PDB entry 2JA7 | X-ray diffraction, 3.80 A resolution | chains A and I of the 15 polymer chains in the assembly

# Chain A
Molecule: DNA-directed RNA polymerase II largest subunit
Source organism: Saccharomyces cerevisiae
Notes: EC 2.7.7.6
Reference sequence: P04050 (RPB1_YEAST); residues 1-1733 here = UniProt positions 1-1733
Amino-acid sequence (1733 residues; row label = number of the first residue in the row):
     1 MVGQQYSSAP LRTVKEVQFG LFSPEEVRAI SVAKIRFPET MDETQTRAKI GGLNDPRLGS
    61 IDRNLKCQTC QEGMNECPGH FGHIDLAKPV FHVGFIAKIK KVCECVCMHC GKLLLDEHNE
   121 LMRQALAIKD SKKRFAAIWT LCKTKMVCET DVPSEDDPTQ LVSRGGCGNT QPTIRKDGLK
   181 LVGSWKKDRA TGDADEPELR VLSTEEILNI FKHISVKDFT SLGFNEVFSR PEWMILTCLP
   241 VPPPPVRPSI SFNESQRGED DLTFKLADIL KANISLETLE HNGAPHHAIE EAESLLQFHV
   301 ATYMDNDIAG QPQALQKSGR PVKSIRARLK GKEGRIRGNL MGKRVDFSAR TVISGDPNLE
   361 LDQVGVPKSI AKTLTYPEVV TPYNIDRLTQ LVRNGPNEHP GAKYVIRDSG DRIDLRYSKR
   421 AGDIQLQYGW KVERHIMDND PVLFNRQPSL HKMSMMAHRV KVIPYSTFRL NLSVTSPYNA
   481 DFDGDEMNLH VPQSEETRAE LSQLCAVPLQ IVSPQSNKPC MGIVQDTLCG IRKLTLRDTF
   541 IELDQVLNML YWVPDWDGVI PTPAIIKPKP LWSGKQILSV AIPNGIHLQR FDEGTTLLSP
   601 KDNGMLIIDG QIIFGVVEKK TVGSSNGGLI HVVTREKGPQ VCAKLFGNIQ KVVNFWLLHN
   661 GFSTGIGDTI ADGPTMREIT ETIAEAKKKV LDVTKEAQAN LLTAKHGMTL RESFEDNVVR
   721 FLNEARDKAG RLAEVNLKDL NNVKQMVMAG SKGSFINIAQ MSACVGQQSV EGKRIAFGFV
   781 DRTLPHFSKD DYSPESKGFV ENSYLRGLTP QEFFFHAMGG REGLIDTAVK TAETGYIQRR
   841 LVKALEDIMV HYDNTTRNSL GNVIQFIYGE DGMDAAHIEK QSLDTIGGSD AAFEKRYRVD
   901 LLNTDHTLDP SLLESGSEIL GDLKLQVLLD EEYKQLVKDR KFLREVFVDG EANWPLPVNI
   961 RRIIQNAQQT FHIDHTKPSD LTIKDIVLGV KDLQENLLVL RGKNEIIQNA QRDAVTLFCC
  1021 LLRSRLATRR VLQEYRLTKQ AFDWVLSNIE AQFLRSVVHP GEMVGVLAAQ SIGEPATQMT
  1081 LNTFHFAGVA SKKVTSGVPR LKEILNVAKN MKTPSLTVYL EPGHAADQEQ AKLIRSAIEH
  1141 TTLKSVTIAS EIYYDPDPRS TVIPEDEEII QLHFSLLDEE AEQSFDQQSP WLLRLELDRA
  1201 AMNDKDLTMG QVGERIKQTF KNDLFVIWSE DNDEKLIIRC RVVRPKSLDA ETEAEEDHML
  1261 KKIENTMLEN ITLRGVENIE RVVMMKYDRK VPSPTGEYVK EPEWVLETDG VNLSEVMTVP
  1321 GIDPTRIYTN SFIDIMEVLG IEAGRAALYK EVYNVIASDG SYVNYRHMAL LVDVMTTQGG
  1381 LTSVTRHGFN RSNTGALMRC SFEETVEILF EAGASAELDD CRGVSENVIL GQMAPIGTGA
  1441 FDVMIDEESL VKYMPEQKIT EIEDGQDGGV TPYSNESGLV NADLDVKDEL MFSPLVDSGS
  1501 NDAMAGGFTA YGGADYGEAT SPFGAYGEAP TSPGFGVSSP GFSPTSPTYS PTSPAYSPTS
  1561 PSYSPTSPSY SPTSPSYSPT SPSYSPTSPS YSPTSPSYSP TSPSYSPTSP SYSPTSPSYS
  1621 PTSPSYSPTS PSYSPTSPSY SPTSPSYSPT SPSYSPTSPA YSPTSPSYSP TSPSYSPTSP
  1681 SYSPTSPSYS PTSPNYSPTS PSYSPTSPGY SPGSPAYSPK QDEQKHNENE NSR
Disordered / not traced: 1, 190-194, 1082-1091, 1177-1186, 1246-1253, 1456-1733
Ion coordination: Zn2+ site 1: Cys77, His80; Zn2+ site 2 near Cys110 (its only coordinating residue here); Mg2+: Asp481 (shared with 1 residue of chain 3)
UniProt features mapped onto this chain:
  - region: Pro248 to Asp260 (Lid loop), Asn306 to Lys323 (Rudder loop), Pro810 to Glu822 (Bridging helix)
  - binding site (Zn(2+)): Cys67, Cys70, Cys77, His80, Cys107, Cys110, Cys148, Cys167
  - binding site (Mg(2+)): Asp481, Asp483, Asp485
  - modified residue: Thr1471 (Phosphothreonine)
  - cross-link (Glycyl lysine isopeptide (Lys-Gly)): Lys695 (interchain with G-Cter in ubiquitin), Lys1246 (interchain with G-Cter in ubiquitin), Lys1350 (interchain with G-Cter in ubiquitin)
  - natural variant: Ser1653 to Pro1659 (deletion: In strain: A364A)
  - mutagenesis: Lys1246 (K1246R: Impairs ubiquitination during transcription stress)

# Chain I
Molecule: DNA-directed RNA polymerase II subunit 9
Source organism: Saccharomyces cerevisiae
Notes: EC 2.7.7.6
Reference sequence: P27999 (RPB9_YEAST); residues 1-122 here = UniProt positions 1-122
Amino-acid sequence (122 residues; row label = number of the first residue in the row):
     1 MTTFRFCRDC NNMLYPREDK ENNRLLFECR TCSYVEEAGS PLVYRHELIT NIGETAGVVQ
    61 DIGSDPTLPR SDRECPKCHS RENVFFQSQQ RRKDTSMVLF FVCLSCSHIF TSDQKNKRTQ
   121 FS
Disordered / not traced: 1, 118-122
Ion coordination: Zn2+ site 1: Cys7, Cys10, Cys32; Zn2+ site 2 near Cys106 (its only coordinating residue here)
UniProt features mapped onto this chain:
  - zinc finger: Cys7 to Cys32 (C4-type), Ser71 to Thr111 (TFIIS-type)
  - binding site (Zn(2+)): Cys7, Cys10, Cys29, Cys32, Cys75, Cys78, Cys103, Cys106
  - modified residue: Ser40 (Phosphoserine)

# How chain A and chain I interact
Contacting residue pairs (60; chain A residue first):
  Lys695(A) - Gln114(I)
  Ala697(A) - Met97(I)
  Gln698(A) - Met97(I)
  Gln698(A) - Val98(I)
  Gln698(A) - Leu99(I)
  Gln698(A) - Ser112(I)
  Gln698(A) - Gln114(I)
  Ala699(A) - Ser112(I)
  Ala699(A) - Gln114(I)
  Ala699(A) - Lys115(I)
  Asn700(A) - Ser96(I)
  Asn700(A) - Val98(I)
  Asn700(A) - Lys115(I)  hydrogen bond (backbone-side chain)
  Asn700(A) - Lys117(I)
  Leu701(A) - Gln114(I)
  Leu701(A) - Lys115(I)
  Thr709(A) - Lys93(I)
  Thr709(A) - Asp94(I)
  Leu710(A) - Asp94(I)
  Leu710(A) - Ser96(I)
  Leu710(A) - Met97(I)
  Arg711(A) - Gln87(I)  hydrogen bond
  Arg711(A) - Thr95(I)
  Arg711(A) - Ser96(I)
  Arg711(A) - Met97(I)
  Phe714(A) - Met97(I)  hydrophobic
  Asp781(A) - Arg91(I)  salt bridge
  Arg782(A) - Thr67(I)
  Ser788(A) - Thr67(I)
  Lys789(A) - Thr67(I)  hydrogen bond (backbone-backbone)
  Asp790(A) - Gln87(I)
  Tyr792(A) - Gln87(I)
  Thr1147(A) - Leu48(I)
  Ile1148(A) - Glu47(I)
  Ile1148(A) - Leu48(I)  hydrogen bond (backbone-backbone)
  Ile1148(A) - Ile49(I)  hydrogen bond (backbone-backbone)
  Ala1149(A) - Glu47(I)
  Ala1149(A) - Leu48(I)
  Ser1150(A) - Arg45(I)
  Ser1150(A) - His46(I)  hydrogen bond (backbone-backbone)
  Ser1150(A) - Glu47(I)
  Glu1151(A) - Tyr44(I)
  Glu1151(A) - Arg45(I)  salt bridge
  Ile1152(A) - Val43(I)  hydrogen bond (backbone-backbone)
  Ile1152(A) - Tyr44(I)  hydrogen bond (backbone-backbone)
  Tyr1153(A) - Pro41(I)
  Tyr1153(A) - Leu42(I)  hydrophobic
  Tyr1154(A) - Glu18(I)  hydrogen bond
  Tyr1154(A) - Asn23(I)
  Tyr1154(A) - Arg24(I)  hydrogen bond (side chain-backbone)
  Tyr1154(A) - Pro41(I)  hydrogen bond (backbone-backbone)
  Val1162(A) - Pro41(I)  hydrophobic
  Pro1190(A) - Glu18(I)
  Trp1191(A) - Leu25(I)  hydrophobic
  Trp1191(A) - Val43(I)  hydrophobic
  Asp1198(A) - Ile49(I)
  Lys1261(A) - Tyr44(I)
  Glu1264(A) - Tyr44(I)
  Glu1264(A) - His46(I)
  Leu1268(A) - His46(I)
Also at the interface, not in a pair above, chain A (34 interface residues in all): Lys1144, Pro1156, Glu1196
Also at the interface, not in a pair above, chain I (33 interface residues in all): Asp65, Leu68, Pro69, Phe86, Arg92, Asp113

# Overview
34 residues of chain A and 33 residues of chain I are in contact; the contacts include 11 hydrogen bonds and 2
salt bridges. Among the polar pairs are Asp781(A)-Arg91(I), Glu1151(A)-Arg45(I) and Asn700(A)-Lys115(I).
Here chain A is DNA-directed RNA polymerase II largest subunit and chain I is DNA-directed RNA polymerase II
subunit 9, both from Saccharomyces cerevisiae. Entry 2JA7 (CPD lesion containing RNA Polymerase II elongation
complex C) was determined by X-ray diffraction (same publication as 2JA5, 2JA6 and 2JA8).
